Entry 5S56 (X-ray diffraction, 2.25 A resolution); this record covers chains A and F of the 6 polymer chains in the assembly.

[Chain A]
Protein: Tubulin alpha-1B chain
From: Bos taurus
UniProtKB: P81947 (TBA1B_BOVIN); numbering as in UniProt (aligned over 1-451)
Sequence (451 residues; numbered 1 to 451; the number before each row is that of its first residue):
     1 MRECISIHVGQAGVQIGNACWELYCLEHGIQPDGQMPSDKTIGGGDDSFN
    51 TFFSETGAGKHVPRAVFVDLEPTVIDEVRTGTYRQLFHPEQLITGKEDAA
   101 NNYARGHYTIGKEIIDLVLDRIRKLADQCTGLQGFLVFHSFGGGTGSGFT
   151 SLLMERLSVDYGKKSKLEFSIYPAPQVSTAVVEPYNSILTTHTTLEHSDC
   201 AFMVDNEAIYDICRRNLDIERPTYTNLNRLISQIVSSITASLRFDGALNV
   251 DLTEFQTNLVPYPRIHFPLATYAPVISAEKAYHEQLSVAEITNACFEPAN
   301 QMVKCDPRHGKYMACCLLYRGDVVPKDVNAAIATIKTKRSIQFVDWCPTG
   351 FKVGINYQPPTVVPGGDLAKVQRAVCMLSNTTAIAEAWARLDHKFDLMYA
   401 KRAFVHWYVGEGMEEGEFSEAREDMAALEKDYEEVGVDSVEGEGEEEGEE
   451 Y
Unresolved in the structure: 439-451
Metal / ion sites: Ca2+: D39, T41, G44, E55
Small-molecule neighbours: GTP (guanosine-5'-triphosphate): G10, Q11, A12, Q15, I16, D69, D98, A99, A100, N101, S140, G142, G143, G144, T145, G146, I171, P173, V177, S178, E183, N206, Y224, L227, N228, I231

[Chain F]
Protein: Tubulin-Tyrosine Ligase
From: Gallus gallus
UniProtKB: E1BQ43 (E1BQ43_CHICK); residues 1-378 here = UniProt positions 1-378
Sequence (384 residues; row label = number of the first residue in the row):
     1 MYTFVVRDENSSVYAEVSRLLLATGQWKRLRKDNPRFNLMLGERNRLPFG
    51 RLGHEPGLVQLVNYYRGADKLCRKASLVKLIKTSPELSESCTWFPESYVI
   101 YPTNLKTPVAPAQNGIRHLINNTRTDEREVFLAAYNRRREGREGNVWIAK
   151 SSAGAKGEGILISSEASELLDFIDEQGQVHVIQKYLEKPLLLEPGHRKFD
   201 IRSWVLVDHLYNIYLYREGVLRTSSEPYNSANFQDKTCHLTNHCIQKEYS
   251 KNYGRYEEGNEMFFEEFNQYLMDALNTTLENSILLQIKHIIRSCLMCIEP
   301 AISTKHLHYQSFQLFGFDFMVDEELKVWLIEVNGAPACAQKLYAELCQGI
   351 VDVAISSVFPLADTGQKTSQPTSIFIKLHHHHHH
Unresolved in the structure: 106-124, 156-158, 363-370, 383-384
Differences from the reference sequence: expression tag (379-384)
Metal / ion sites: Mg2+: E331, N333 (together with AMP-PCP)
Small-molecule neighbours: AMP-PCP (ACP; phosphomethylphosphonic acid adenylate ester): K74, P95, I148, K150, A155, Q183, K184, Y185, L186, K198, D200, R202, R222, H239, L240, T241, N242, D318, M320, I330, E331, N333

[How chain A and chain F interact]
Residue-residue contacts - 22 pairs, chain A then chain F:
  Q176(A) with P56(F)
  E207(A) with H54(F), salt bridge
  E297(A) with H306(F)
  P298(A) with L307(F), hydrophobic
  K304(A) with H54(F)
  D306(A) with R66(F); L307(F)
  R308(A) with P300(F), hydrogen bond (side chain-backbone); A301(F), hydrogen bond (side chain-backbone); I302(F); S303(F), hydrogen bond (side chain-backbone)
  H309(A) with R66(F), hydrogen bond (side chain-backbone); G67(F); A301(F)
  K338(A) with P300(F)
  S340(A) with A301(F)
  E386(A) with G50(F); R66(F), salt bridge
  R390(A) with G50(F); H54(F), hydrogen bond
  H393(A) with R51(F)
  E433(A) with R46(F), salt bridge
Interface residues without a listed pair, chain A (16 interface residues in all): P175, C305
Interface residues without a listed pair, chain F (15 interface residues in all): G53, H308

[Summary]
Chain A and chain F form an interface of 16 and 15 residues respectively; the contacts include 5 hydrogen
bonds and 3 salt bridges. Polar pairs include E207(A)-H54(F), E386(A)-R66(F) and E433(A)-R46(F). Bound to
chain A: GTP. Chain F binds AMP-PCP.
Here chain A is Tubulin alpha-1B chain (Bos taurus) and chain F is Tubulin-Tyrosine Ligase (Gallus gallus).
Entry 5S56 (Tubulin-Z2856434783-complex) was determined by X-ray diffraction, deposited together with 5S4L,
5S4M, 5S4N, 5S4O, 5S4P, 5S4Q and 52 further entries.
